5XBW - chains A and B of the 4 polymer chains in the assembly; structure by X-ray diffraction, 3.11 A resolution.

[Chain A (and B)]
Name: Probable transcriptional regulator
Organism: Pseudomonas aeruginosa PAO1
Notes: chain B of this document is another copy of the same molecule, construct and numbering; everything in this record applies to it too
UniProtKB: Q9HUT5 (Q9HUT5_PSEAE); numbering as in UniProt (aligned over 1-270)
Amino-acid sequence (272 residues; each row starts with the number of its first residue; numbers below 1 keep their minus sign (Gly-1 is residue -1)):
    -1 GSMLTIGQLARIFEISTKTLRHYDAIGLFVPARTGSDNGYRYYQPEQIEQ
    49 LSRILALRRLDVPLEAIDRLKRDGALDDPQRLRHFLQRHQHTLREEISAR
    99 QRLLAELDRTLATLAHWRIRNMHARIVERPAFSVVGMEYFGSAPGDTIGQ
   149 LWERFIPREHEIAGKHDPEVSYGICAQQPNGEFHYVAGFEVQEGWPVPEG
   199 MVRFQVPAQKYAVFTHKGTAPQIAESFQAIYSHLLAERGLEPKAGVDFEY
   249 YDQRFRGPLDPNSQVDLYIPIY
Disordered / not traced: -1 to 0, 32-36, 138-143 (chain B: -1 to 0)
Sequence notes: expression tag (-1 to 0)
Swiss-Prot annotation at these positions:
  - DNA-binding region: Ile4 to Ala23 (H-T-H motif)
  - binding site (3',3'-c-di-GMP): Met1, Arg31, Ser34, Asp35, Tyr40, Arg67, Arg70, Arg86, Tyr270
  - mutagenesis: Arg31 (R31A: Reduces c-di-GMP binding. Drastically decreases DNA binding ability, but binding is still enhanced in the presence of c-di-GMP ...), Asp35 (D35A: Slightly reduces c-di-GMP binding. Reduces c-di-GMP binding when associated with Ala-31, Ala-40 and Ala-270 ...), Tyr40 (Y40A: Reduces c-di-GMP binding. Reduces c-di-GMP binding when associated with Ala-31, Ala-35 and Ala-270 ...), Arg67 (R67A: Slightly reduces c-di-GMP binding. Reduces c-di-GMP binding when associated with Ala-86. Slightly decreases DNA binding ability, but binding is still enhanced in the presence of c-di-GMP ...), Arg86 (R86A: Reduces c-di-GMP binding. Reduces c-di-GMP binding when associated with Ala-67. Drastically decreases DNA binding ability, but binding is still enhanced in the presence of c-di-GMP ...), Tyr270 (Y270A: Reduces c-di-GMP binding. Reduces c-di-GMP binding when associated with Ala-31, Ala-35 and Ala-40 ...)
What the authors report for this chain:
  - conformationally variable residues (order/disorder transition): Thr32 to Asn36, Phe138 to Gly143
  - mutagenesis - F253R: abolished expression
  - mutagenesis - C173W, E247A: decreased stability
  - mutagenesis - Y183A, Y249A: decreased binding to pyocyanin
  - mutagenesis - R31A/D35A/Y40A/R67A/R86A/Y270A: abolished binding to DNA

[Interface between chain A and chain B]
Pairs across the interface (41):
  Met1(A) with Pro240(B), hydrogen bond (backbone-backbone); Ala242(B); Tyr270(B), hydrogen bond
  Gly5(A) with Gly179(B)
  Gln6(A) with Ala242(B)
  Arg9(A) with Cys173(B); Ala174(B); Gln175(B), hydrogen bond; Phe181(B); Asp245(B), salt bridge
  Ile10(A) with Tyr229(B), hydrophobic
  Phe11(A) with Ala222(B); Glu223(B); Gln226(B)
  Thr15(A) with Asn178(B); Gly179(B)
  Pro43(A) with Ser230(B)
  Glu44(A) with Ser230(B)
  Ile46(A) with Ser230(B)
  Ser50(A) with Gln226(B)
  Cys173(A) with Arg9(B)
  Gln175(A) with Gly5(B); Gln6(B)
  Asn178(A) with Arg19(B)
  Gly179(A) with Thr15(B), hydrogen bond (backbone-side chain)
  Phe181(A) with Ala8(B); Arg9(B)
  Ala222(A) with Ile10(B); Glu12(B)
  Phe225(A) with Arg9(B); Ile10(B), hydrophobic
  Gln226(A) with Ile10(B); Phe11(B); Ile46(B)
  Tyr229(A) with Ile10(B), hydrophobic; Pro43(B); Ile46(B)
  Ser230(A) with Pro43(B); Ile46(B)
  Asp245(A) with Arg9(B), salt bridge
  Glu247(A) with Arg9(B), salt bridge
Other interface residues (no listed pair), chain A (30 interface residues in all): Leu2, Thr3, Glu12, Gly171, Pro219, Pro240, Ala242
Other interface residues (no listed pair), chain B (31 interface residues in all): Leu2, Ile13, Ser50, Lys241, Gly243

[Overview]
30 residues of chain A face 31 of chain B across their interface; the contacts include 4 hydrogen bonds and 3
salt bridges. Polar contacts include Arg9(A)-Asp245(B), Glu247(A)-Arg9(B) and Met1(A)-Tyr270(B). From the
paper: C173W and E247A of chain A reduce stability; conformational variability at Thr32(A) and Phe138(A); 6
substitutions were tested in all.
Both chains are Probable transcriptional regulator (Pseudomonas aeruginosa PAO1). Entry 5XBW (The structure of
BrlR) was determined by X-ray diffraction (same publication as 5XBI).
